PDB entry 4NG2 | X-ray diffraction, 2.41 A resolution | chains A and F of the 3 polymer chains in the assembly

# Chain A
Molecule: Transcriptional activator protein LasR
From: Pseudomonas aeruginosa
Notes: fragment: LasR ligand binding domain (LBD)
UniProtKB: P25084 (LASR_PSEAE); residue numbers follow UniProt; this construct covers 1-170
Chain sequence (184 residues; numbered -13 to 170; the number before each row is that of its first residue; numbers below 1 keep their minus sign (Met-13 is residue -13)):
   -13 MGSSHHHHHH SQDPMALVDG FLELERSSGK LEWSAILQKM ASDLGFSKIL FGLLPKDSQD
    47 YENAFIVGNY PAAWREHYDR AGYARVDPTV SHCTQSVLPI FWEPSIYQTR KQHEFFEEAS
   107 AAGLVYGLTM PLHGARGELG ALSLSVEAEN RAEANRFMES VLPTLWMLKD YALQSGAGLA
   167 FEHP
Not modelled in the structure: -13 to 1, 168-170
Construct notes: expression tag (-13 to 0)
Residues lining bound ligands: n-3-oxo-dodecanoyl-L-homoserine lactone (OHN): Leu36, Gly38, Leu39, Leu40, Tyr47, Ala50, Ile52, Tyr56, Trp60, Arg61, Tyr64, Asp73, Thr75, Val76, Cys79, Trp88, Tyr93, Phe101, Ala105, Leu110, Thr115, Leu125, Gly126, Ala127, Ser129

# Chain F
Molecule: Uncharacterized protein
From: Pseudomonas aeruginosa
UniProtKB: Q9I494 (Q9I494_PSEAE); residues 1-113 here = UniProt positions 1-113
Chain sequence (113 residues; row label = number of the first residue in the row):
     1 MTLRNGVPSM TKDEKEKTHV DAIIERYKDL MVEIPPADRQ PGLSLLWPVP AQPAIDKGVR
    61 QAENWLADQI EGQLWTAFAF GRDSLPTPMQ KTAFEVAFLT RLQQRLVAAR RSG
Not modelled in the structure: 1-28, 111-113
From the paper describing this entry:
  - self-association interface (contacts with another copy of this molecule); pairs are residue here / residue on that copy: Glu95-Arg82 (salt bridge), Gln103-Leu74 (hydrogen bond)
  - mutagenesis - L74A, W75A, R82A, E95A: abolished signaling (anti-LasR activity)
  - mutagenesis - Q103A: decreased signaling (anti-LasR activity)

# How chain A and chain F interact
Pairs across the interface - 22 pairs, chain A then chain F:
  Val83(A) - Lys57(F)
  Val83(A) - Gln61(F)
  Val83(A) - Phe80(F)
  Val83(A) - Gly81(F)
  Val83(A) - Ser84(F)
  Leu84(A) - Gln61(F)
  Leu84(A) - Ala77(F)  hydrophobic
  Pro85(A) - Thr76(F)
  Met116(A) - Phe80(F)  hydrophobic
  His119(A) - Asp83(F)
  Ala121(A) - Pro86(F)
  Glu145(A) - Gln73(F)
  Leu148(A) - Trp75(F)  hydrophobic
  Leu148(A) - Thr76(F)
  Pro149(A) - Trp75(F)  hydrophobic
  Trp152(A) - Trp75(F)
  Trp152(A) - Ala79(F)
  Trp152(A) - Phe80(F)  hydrophobic
  Trp152(A) - Arg82(F)
  Trp152(A) - Asp83(F)
  Lys155(A) - Asp83(F)  salt bridge
  Asp156(A) - Asp83(F)
From the paper, about this interface:
  - specific contacts: Lys155(A)-Asp83(F) (salt bridge)
  - interface residues, chain A: Val83(A), Leu84(A), Pro85(A), Leu148(A), Pro149(A), Trp152(A)
  - interface residues, chain F: Trp75(F), Ala79(F), Phe80(F)
  - hot spots on chain F (mutagenesis) - L45A, W47A: abolished binding to Transcriptional activator protein LasR (chain A)
  - hot spots on chain F (mutagenesis) - L46A: decreased binding to Transcriptional activator protein LasR (chain A)
  - hot spots on chain F (mutagenesis) - L45A, L46A, W47A: abolished signaling with Transcriptional activator protein LasR (chain A)
  - hot spots on chain F (mutagenesis) - S44A, P48A, F80A, M89A: decreased signaling with Transcriptional activator protein LasR (chain A)

# Overview
12 residues of chain A and 13 residues of chain F are in contact; the contacts include 1 salt bridge. The
salt-bridged pair is Lys155(A)-Asp83(F). The authors report a salt bridge between Lys155(A) and Asp83(F). The
paper reports that L74A, W75A and R82A of chain F, among others, abolish signaling (anti-LasR activity);
interface residues Val83(A), Leu84(A) and Trp75(F) among others; 12 substitutions were tested in all.
Here chain A is Transcriptional activator protein LasR and chain F is Uncharacterized protein, both from
Pseudomonas aeruginosa. Entry 4NG2 (Crystal structure of LasR LBD-QslA complex from Pseudomonas aeruginosa)
was determined by X-ray diffraction.
